Entry 8EVE (X-ray diffraction, 2.35 A resolution); this record covers chains A and P of the 3 polymer chains in the assembly.

== Chain A ==
Protein: DNA polymerase eta
Organism: Homo sapiens
Notes: EC 2.7.7.7
UniProtKB: Q9Y253 (POLH_HUMAN); numbering as in UniProt (aligned over 1-432)
Sequence (435 residues; numbered -2 to 432; the number before each row is that of its first residue; numbers below 1 keep their minus sign (Gly-2 is residue -2)):
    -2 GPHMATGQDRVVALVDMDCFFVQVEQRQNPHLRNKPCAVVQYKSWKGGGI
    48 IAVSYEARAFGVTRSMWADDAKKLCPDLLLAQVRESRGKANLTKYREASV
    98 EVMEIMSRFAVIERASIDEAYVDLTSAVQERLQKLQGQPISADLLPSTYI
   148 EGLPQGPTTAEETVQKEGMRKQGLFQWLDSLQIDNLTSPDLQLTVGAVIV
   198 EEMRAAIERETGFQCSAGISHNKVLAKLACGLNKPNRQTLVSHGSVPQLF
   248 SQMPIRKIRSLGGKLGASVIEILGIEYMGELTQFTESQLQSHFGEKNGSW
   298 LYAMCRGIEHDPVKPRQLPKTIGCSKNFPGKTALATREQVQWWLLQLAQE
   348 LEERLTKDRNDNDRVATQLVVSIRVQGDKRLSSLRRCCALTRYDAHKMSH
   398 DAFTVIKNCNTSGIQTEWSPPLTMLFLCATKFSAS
Unresolved in the structure: -2 to 0, 153-160
Construct notes: expression tag (-2 to 0)
Bound ions: Ca2+: Ala214, Cys227, Asn230, Thr236
Curated features (UniProtKB/Swiss-Prot):
  - binding site (Mg(2+)): Asp13, Met14, Asp115, Glu116
  - binding site (Mn(2+)): Asp13, Met14, Asp115, Glu116
  - binding site (a 2'-deoxyribonucleoside 5'-triphosphate): Arg61
  - natural variant: Val37 (deletion: In XPV), Leu75 (deletion: In XPV), Arg93 (R93P: In XPV), Arg111 (R111H: In XPV), Thr122 (T122P: In XPV), Gly153 (G153D: In a breast cancer sample), Thr191 (T191P: In XPV), Gly263 (G263V: In XPV), Val266 (V266D: In XPV), Gly295 (G295R: In XPV), Arg361 (R361S: In XPV)
  - mutagenesis: Tyr52 (Y52A/F: Reduces DNA polymerase activity; Y52E: Reduces DNA polymerase activity. Increases fidelity of replication and reduces translesion bypass), Arg61 (R61A: Reduces enzymatic activity by two-thirds), Ser62 (S62G: Increased DNA polymerase activity and translesion bypass compared to wild-type), Ala68 (A68S/V: Severe reduction in thymine dimer translesion bypass), Asn324 to Pro326 (Reduces binding to chromatin and to monoubiquitinated PCNA. Abolishes binding to monoubiquitinated PCNA; when associated with 705-E--H-713 Del)
Reported in the primary citation:
  - binding site for the 12-nt DNA strand: Arg61
  - conformationally variable residues (side-chain flip): Arg61

== Chain P ==
Molecule: 8-nt DNA strand
Sequence (8 nucleotides; row label = number of the first residue in the row):
     1 AGCGTCAT

== How chain A and chain P interact ==
Contacting residue pairs (27):
  Ser113(A) with DT8(P), hydrogen bond to the phosphate
  Asp115(A) with DT8(P), phosphate contact
  Glu116(A) with DT8(P), phosphate contact
  Lys224(A) with DA7(P), hydrogen bond to the phosphate; DT8(P), salt bridge to the phosphate
  Ile255(A) with DA7(P), phosphate contact
  Arg256(A) with DA7(P), phosphate contact
  Ser257(A) with DC6(P), phosphate contact; DA7(P), hydrogen bond to the phosphate
  Leu258(A) with DA7(P), hydrogen bond to the phosphate
  Gly259(A) with DA7(P), hydrogen bond to the phosphate
  Gly260(A) with DC6(P), phosphate contact; DA7(P), phosphate contact
  Lys261(A) with DT5(P), salt bridge to the phosphate; DC6(P), hydrogen bond to the phosphate
  Leu262(A) with DC6(P), hydrogen bond to the phosphate
  Arg377(A) with DC3(P), phosphate contact; DG4(P), salt bridge to the phosphate
  Leu378(A) with DC6(P), base contact
  Leu381(A) with DC3(P), phosphate contact
  Arg382(A) with DG2(P), sugar contact; DC3(P), hydrogen bond to the phosphate; DG4(P), hydrogen bond to the base
  Arg383(A) with DG2(P), sugar contact; DC3(P), salt bridge to the phosphate
  Cys384(A) with DA1(P), hydrogen bond to the phosphate; DG2(P), hydrogen bond to the phosphate
Interface residues without a listed pair, chain A (21 interface residues in all): Gln365, Ser379, Ser380

== Summary ==
Chain A and chain P form an interface of 21 and 8 residues respectively; the contacts include 11 hydrogen
bonds and 4 salt bridges. Polar contacts include Arg382(A)-DG4(P), Ser113(A)-DT8(P) and Lys224(A)-DA7(P). The
paper reports a binding site for the 12-nt DNA strand at Arg61(A); conformational variability at Arg61(A).
Chain A is DNA polymerase eta (Homo sapiens) and chain P is an 8-nt DNA strand; the structure, Human DNA
polymerase eta insertion complex, was determined by X-ray diffraction together with 8EVF from the same study.
